Entry 3GNZ (X-ray diffraction, 1.35 A resolution); this record covers chain P.

== Chain P ==
Name: 25 kDa protein elicitor
From: Pythium aphanidermatum
UniProt: Q9SPD4 (Q9SPD4_9STRA); residues 1-213 here correspond to UniProt positions 22-234 (UniProt number = residue number + 21)
Amino-acid sequence (213 residues; each row starts with the number of its first residue):
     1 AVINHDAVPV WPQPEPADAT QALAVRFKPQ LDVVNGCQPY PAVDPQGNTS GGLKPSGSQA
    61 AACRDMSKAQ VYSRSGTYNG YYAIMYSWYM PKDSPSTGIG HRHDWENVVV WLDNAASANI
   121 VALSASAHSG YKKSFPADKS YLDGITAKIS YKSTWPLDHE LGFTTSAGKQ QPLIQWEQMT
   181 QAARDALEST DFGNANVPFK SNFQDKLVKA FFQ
Unresolved in the structure: 57-58
Cystine bridges: Cys37-Cys63
Ion coordination: Mg2+ site 1 near Asp6 (its only coordinating residue here); Mg2+ site 2: Asp93, Asp104
From the paper describing this entry:
  - Mg2+ coordination: Asp93, Asp104
  - Mg2+ coordination through a water molecule: His101
  - mutagenesis - D93A, H101A, D104A, E106A: abolished growth
  - mutagenesis - R102A, H103A, S126A: unchanged growth
  - mutagenesis - D93A, H101A: unchanged stability
  - mutagenesis - K92A, R102A: decreased signaling
  - mutagenesis - H103A, S126A: unchanged signaling
  - mutagenesis - D93A, H101A, D104A, E106A: abolished signaling

== Overview ==
Asp93 and Asp104 coordinate Mg2+ site 2. From the paper: D93A, H101A and D104A, among others, abolish growth;
Mg2+ coordination by Asp93 and Asp104; 8 substitutions were tested in all.
Chain P is 25 kDa protein elicitor (Pythium aphanidermatum); the structure, Toxin fold for microbial attack
and plant defense, was determined by X-ray diffraction (same publication as 3GNU).
